PDB entry 5ZLP | X-ray diffraction, 2.93 A resolution | chains E and F of the 12 polymer chains in the assembly

# Chain E (and F)
Protein: Glutamine synthetase
Source organism: Helicobacter pylori (strain ATCC 700392 / 26695)
Notes: EC 6.3.1.2; chain F of this document is another copy of the same molecule, construct and numbering; everything in this record applies to it too
UniProt: P94845 (GLN1B_HELPY); numbering as in UniProt (aligned over 1-481)
Sequence (481 residues; numbered 1 to 481; the number before each row is that of its first residue):
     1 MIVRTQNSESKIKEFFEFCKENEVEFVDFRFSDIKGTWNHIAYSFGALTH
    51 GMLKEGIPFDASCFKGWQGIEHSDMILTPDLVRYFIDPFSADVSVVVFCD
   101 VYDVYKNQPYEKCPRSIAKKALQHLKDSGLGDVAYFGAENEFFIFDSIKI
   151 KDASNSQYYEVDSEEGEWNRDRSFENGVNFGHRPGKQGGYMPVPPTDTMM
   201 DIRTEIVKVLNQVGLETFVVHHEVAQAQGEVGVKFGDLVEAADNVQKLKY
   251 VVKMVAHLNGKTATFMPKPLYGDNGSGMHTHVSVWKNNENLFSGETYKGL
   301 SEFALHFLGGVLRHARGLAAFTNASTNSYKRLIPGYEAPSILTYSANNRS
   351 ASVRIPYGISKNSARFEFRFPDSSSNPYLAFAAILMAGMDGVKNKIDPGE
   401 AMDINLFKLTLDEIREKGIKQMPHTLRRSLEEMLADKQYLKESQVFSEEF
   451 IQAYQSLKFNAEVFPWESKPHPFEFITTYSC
Disordered / not traced: 1-8 (chain F: 1-6)
UniProt features mapped onto this chain:
  - binding site (Mg(2+)): Glu-139, Glu-141, Glu-223, Glu-230, His-279, Glu-367
  - binding site (L-glutamate): Asn-274, Gly-275, Arg-331, Glu-337, Arg-349, Arg-369
  - binding site (ATP): His-281 to Ser-283, Arg-349, Arg-354
Residues lining bound ligands:
  - ADP (adenosine-5'-diphosphate): Tyr-135, Gly-137, Ala-138, Glu-139, Phe-218, Val-233, Lys-234, Phe-235, His-281, Ser-283, Trp-285, Arg-349, Arg-354, Pro-356, Asn-362, Ser-363, Ala-364, Arg-365, Glu-367
  - ATP (adenosine-5'-triphosphate): Pro-58, Phe-59, Asp-60
What the authors report for this chain:
  - self-association interface (contacts with another copy of this molecule): Phe-464
  - binding site for ATP: Phe-235, Ser-283, Arg-349, Asn-362, Arg-365
  - binding site for phosphinothricin: Glu-141, Gly-275, His-279, Arg-331, Arg-369
  - binding site for phosphinothricin phosphate: Arg-349

# How chain E and chain F interact
Contacting residue pairs - 91 pairs, chain E then chain F:
  Glu-25(E) / Lys-208(F)
  Phe-26(E) / Thr-204(F)
  Phe-26(E) / Val-207(F)  hydrophobic
  Phe-26(E) / Val-220(F)  hydrophobic
  Asp-28(E) / Met-200(F)
  Arg-30(E) / Val-193(F)
  Trp-38(E) / Pro-192(F)
  Trp-38(E) / Val-193(F)  hydrogen bond (backbone-backbone)
  Asn-39(E) / Tyr-190(F)
  Asn-39(E) / Met-191(F)  hydrogen bond (side chain-backbone)
  Asn-39(E) / Pro-192(F)
  Asn-39(E) / Val-193(F)
  His-40(E) / Met-191(F)  hydrogen bond (backbone-backbone)
  His-40(E) / Pro-192(F)
  His-40(E) / Val-193(F)
  His-40(E) / Pro-194(F)
  His-40(E) / Asp-197(F)  salt bridge
  His-40(E) / Met-200(F)
  His-40(E) / Arg-203(F)
  Ile-41(E) / Met-191(F)  hydrophobic
  Ile-41(E) / Val-219(F)  hydrophobic
  Ala-42(E) / Val-219(F)
  Ala-42(E) / Val-220(F)  hydrogen bond (backbone-backbone)
  Tyr-43(E) / Phe-218(F)
  Tyr-43(E) / Val-219(F)  hydrophobic
  Ser-44(E) / Val-207(F)
  Ser-44(E) / Thr-217(F)  hydrogen bond
  Ser-44(E) / Phe-218(F)  hydrogen bond (backbone-backbone)
  Ala-47(E) / Phe-218(F)  hydrophobic
  Phe-59(E) / Tyr-190(F)
  Phe-59(E) / Arg-349(F)
  Asp-60(E) / Tyr-190(F)  hydrogen bond (backbone-side chain)
  Asp-60(E) / Glu-337(F)
  Asp-60(E) / Arg-349(F)  salt bridge
  Ser-62(E) / Glu-337(F)
  Cys-63(E) / Tyr-190(F)  hydrophobic
  Cys-63(E) / Val-224(F)  hydrophobic
  Cys-63(E) / Glu-337(F)  hydrogen bond
  Phe-64(E) / Tyr-190(F)
  Phe-64(E) / Met-191(F)
  Ile-70(E) / Asn-347(F)
  Ile-70(E) / Asn-348(F)
  Ile-70(E) / Arg-349(F)  hydrogen bond (backbone-backbone)
  Ile-70(E) / Ser-350(F)
  Ile-70(E) / Asn-405(F)
  Ile-70(E) / Phe-407(F)  hydrophobic
  Glu-71(E) / Ala-346(F)
  Glu-71(E) / Asn-347(F)
  Glu-71(E) / Asn-348(F)
  Glu-71(E) / Asp-403(F)
  Glu-71(E) / Ile-404(F)
  Glu-71(E) / Asn-405(F)
  His-72(E) / Asn-347(F)  hydrogen bond (backbone-backbone)
  Ser-73(E) / Asn-347(F)  hydrogen bond (backbone-backbone)
  Ser-73(E) / Arg-349(F)
  Asp-74(E) / Asn-347(F)
  Asp-74(E) / Arg-349(F)  salt bridge
  Asp-74(E) / Arg-354(F)  salt bridge
  Asp-74(E) / Pro-356(F)
  Asp-74(E) / Tyr-357(F)
  Ser-90(E) / Asp-201(F)
  Ala-91(E) / Asp-201(F)  hydrogen bond (backbone-side chain)
  Asp-92(E) / Thr-204(F)
  Asp-92(E) / Lys-208(F)  salt bridge
  Val-104(E) / Tyr-357(F)
  Tyr-105(E) / Asn-347(F)
  Asp-146(E) / Val-178(F)
  Asp-146(E) / Phe-180(F)
  Ser-147(E) / Val-178(F)
  Ser-147(E) / Asn-179(F)  hydrogen bond (side chain-backbone)
  Ile-148(E) / Asn-179(F)  hydrogen bond (backbone-backbone)
  Ile-148(E) / Phe-180(F)
  Ile-148(E) / Gly-181(F)
  Lys-149(E) / Arg-170(F)
  Lys-149(E) / Arg-172(F)
  Lys-149(E) / Ser-173(F)  hydrogen bond
  Lys-149(E) / Gly-177(F)
  Lys-149(E) / Asn-179(F)
  Ile-150(E) / Arg-170(F)  hydrogen bond (backbone-backbone)
  Ile-150(E) / Asp-171(F)  hydrogen bond (backbone-backbone)
  Lys-151(E) / Asp-171(F)
  Tyr-250(E) / Pro-194(F)
  Lys-253(E) / His-182(F)
  Lys-253(E) / Pro-195(F)
  Met-254(E) / Pro-194(F)  hydrophobic
  Met-254(E) / Pro-195(F)
  Gly-260(E) / Phe-180(F)
  Lys-261(E) / Phe-180(F)
  Thr-262(E) / Phe-180(F)  hydrogen bond (side chain-backbone)
  Thr-262(E) / His-182(F)
  Ala-263(E) / His-182(F)  hydrogen bond (backbone-side chain)
Also at the interface, not in a pair above, chain E (44 interface residues in all): Thr-37, Phe-89, Asn-107, His-257
Also at the interface, not in a pair above, chain F (43 interface residues in all): Asn-211, His-221

# Summary
44 residues of chain E and 43 residues of chain F are in contact; the contacts include 19 hydrogen bonds and 5
salt bridges. Polar contacts include His-40(E)/Asp-197(F), Asp-60(E)/Arg-349(F) and Asp-74(E)/Arg-349(F). The
paper reports a binding site for ATP at Phe-235(E), Ser-283(E) and Arg-349(E) among others; a binding site for
phosphinothricin at Glu-141(E), Gly-275(E) and His-279(E) among others.
Both chains are Glutamine synthetase (Helicobacter pylori (strain ATCC 700392 / 26695)). Entry 5ZLP (Crystal
structure of glutamine synthetase from helicobacter pylori) was determined by X-ray diffraction, deposited
together with 5ZLI.
